Entry 7EQD (electron microscopy, 2.76 A resolution); this record covers chains L and H of the 35 polymer chains in the assembly.

Chain L:
Molecule: Reaction center protein L chain
Source organism: Rhodospirillum rubrum
UniProt: P10717 (RCEL_RHORU); numbering as in UniProt (aligned over 2-276)
Chain sequence (275 residues; row label = number of the first residue in the row):
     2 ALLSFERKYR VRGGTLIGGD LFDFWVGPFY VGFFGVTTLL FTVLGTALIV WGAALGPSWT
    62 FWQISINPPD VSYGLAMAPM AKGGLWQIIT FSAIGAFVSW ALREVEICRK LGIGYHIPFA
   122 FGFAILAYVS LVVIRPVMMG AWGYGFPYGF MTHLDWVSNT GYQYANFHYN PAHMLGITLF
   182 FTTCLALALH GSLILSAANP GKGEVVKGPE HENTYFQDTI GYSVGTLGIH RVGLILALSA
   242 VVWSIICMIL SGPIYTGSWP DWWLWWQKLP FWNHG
Metal / ion sites: Fe ion: His191, His231 (shared with 3 residues of chain M)
Ligand contacts:
  - Trans-Geranyl BACTERIOCHLOROPHYLL A (07D), molecule 1: Ile50, Phe62, Tyr129, Leu132, Phe147, Gly150, Phe151, Met152, His154, Leu155, Trp157, Val158
  - Trans-Geranyl BACTERIOCHLOROPHYLL A (07D), molecule 2: Phe98, Phe122, Ala125, Ile126, Ala128, Tyr129, Leu132, Trp157, Val158, Ser159, Thr161, Gly162, Tyr163, Phe168, His169, His174, Gly177, Ile178, Phe181, Phe182, Val242, Ser245, Ile246, Cys248, Met249
  - Trans-Geranyl BACTERIOCHLOROPHYLL A (07D), molecule 3: Val158, Tyr163, His169, Phe182
  - Trans-Geranyl BACTERIOCHLOROPHYLL A (07D), molecule 4: His169, Met175, Ile178, Thr179, Phe182, Thr183, Leu186
  - Trans-Geranyl BACTERIOPHEOPHYTIN A (08I), molecule 1: Thr39, Phe42, Thr43, Gly46, Thr47, Ile50, Ile90, Ser93, Ala94, Ala97, Phe98, Trp101, Glu105, Ile118, Ala121, Phe122, Phe124, Ala125, Tyr129, Phe147, Tyr149, Gly150, Phe151, His154, Phe181, Ala238, Leu239, Val242
  - Trans-Geranyl BACTERIOPHEOPHYTIN A (08I), molecule 2: Phe182, Cys185, Leu186, Ala189, Leu190, Ile221
  - RQ0 (2-azanyl-5-[(2E,6E,8E,10E,12E,14E,18E,22E,26E,30E,34E)-3,7,11,15,19,23,27,31,35,39-decamethyltetraconta-2,6,8,10,12,14,18,22,26,30,34,38-dodecaenyl]-3-methoxy-6-methyl-cyclohexa-2,5-diene-1,4-dione): Val27, Phe30, Val32, Leu40, Val44, Thr47, Ala48, Val51, Trp101, Arg104
  - ubiquinone-10 (U10), molecule 1: Pro172, Met175, Leu176, Thr179, Trp264
  - ubiquinone-10 (U10), molecule 2: Thr183, Ala187, Leu190, His191, Leu194, Ile195, Glu213, Asn214, Phe217, Ile221, Tyr223, Ser224, Val225, Gly226, Thr227, Ile230, Leu237
Curated features (UniProtKB/Swiss-Prot):
  - binding site ((7R,8Z)-bacteriochlorophyll b): His154, His174
  - binding site (Fe cation): His191, His231
  - binding site (a ubiquinone): Phe217
Reported in the primary citation:
  - binding site for Trans-Geranyl BACTERIOCHLOROPHYLL A: His169, His174
  - Trans-Geranyl BACTERIOCHLOROPHYLL A coordination: His174

Chain H:
Molecule: Photoreaction center protein H
Source organism: Rhodospirillum rubrum
UniProt: Q7M149 (Q7M149_RHORU); residue numbers follow UniProt; this construct covers 2-257
Chain sequence (256 residues; each row starts with the number of its first residue):
     2 NKGDITGYMD VAQVVLYAFW IFFAGLIIYL RREDRREGYP LEDAISGKIN SLQGLGSVFS
    62 IARPKIFKLK TGATYAAPNF KRDAVAIKAT RTAPTAGAPF EPTGNPMTDA VGPAAYALRD
   122 ELPDLTLGGQ PAIVPLRVAP TFSVAAEDTD PRGLPVVDRK GAVAGKVTDL WIDRASIAIR
   182 YLEVELAATP GRKVLLPFAA TRINAKTKSK TVTVQSILAR HFANVPTIAK TDSITRREED
   242 KVMAYYSSGY LYSDRV

How chain L and chain H interact:
Residue-residue contacts - 69 pairs, chain L then chain H:
  Ala2(L) with Leu42(H); Glu43(H), hydrogen bond (backbone-backbone); Asn51(H), hydrogen bond (backbone-backbone)
  Leu3(L) with Leu42(H); Glu43(H), hydrogen bond (backbone-backbone); Ala45(H), hydrophobic
  Leu4(L) with Gly39(H); Tyr40(H), hydrophobic; Leu42(H), hydrophobic; Glu43(H)
  Ser5(L) with Gly39(H), hydrogen bond (backbone-backbone); Tyr40(H); Glu43(H); Arg83(H); Asp84(H), hydrogen bond (backbone-backbone)
  Phe6(L) with Gly39(H); Asp84(H)
  Arg8(L) with Glu43(H), salt bridge; Asp44(H), hydrogen bond (side chain-backbone); Ala45(H); Gly48(H); Val86(H); Ile88(H); Phe101(H)
  Lys9(L) with Asp84(H), salt bridge; Gly113(H), hydrogen bond (backbone-backbone); Ala116(H); Tyr117(H), hydrogen bond (side chain-backbone); Ala118(H)
  Tyr10(L) with Gly113(H); Ala116(H), hydrophobic
  Arg11(L) with Ala97(H); Pro100(H); Phe101(H), hydrogen bond (backbone-backbone)
  Val12(L) with Pro100(H); Phe101(H); Val112(H), hydrophobic; Gly113(H); Pro114(H)
  Arg13(L) with Pro100(H); Phe101(H), hydrogen bond (backbone-backbone); Glu102(H), salt bridge
  Gly14(L) with Leu252(H)
  Gly15(L) with Leu252(H)
  Asp24(L) with Pro100(H)
  Phe25(L) with Gly98(H)
  Trp26(L) with Gly98(H), hydrogen bond (backbone-backbone); Pro100(H), hydrophobic
  Arg110(L) with Leu252(H)
  Lys111(L) with Pro114(H)
  Leu112(L) with Pro114(H)
  Gly113(L) with Ser248(H), hydrogen bond (backbone-side chain)
  Ala199(L) with Phe68(H)
  Asn200(L) with Lys66(H)
  Gly204(L) with Lys69(H)
  Val206(L) with Lys69(H); Leu70(H); Lys71(H)
  Val207(L) with Phe68(H), hydrophobic; Lys69(H), hydrogen bond (backbone-backbone); Lys71(H)
  Gly209(L) with Lys71(H)
  Pro210(L) with Ala176(H), hydrophobic
  Glu211(L) with Lys71(H), salt bridge; Thr127(H); Leu128(H), hydrogen bond (side chain-backbone); Ala176(H)
  His212(L) with Lys71(H); Leu128(H)
Also at the interface, not in a pair above, chain L (31 interface residues in all): Lys208, Asn214
Also at the interface, not in a pair above, chain H (42 interface residues in all): Glu38, Pro41, Ile46, Ser52, Lys82, Ala85, Thr93, Ala99, Ala111

Overview:
31 residues of chain L face 42 of chain H across their interface; the contacts include 14 hydrogen bonds and 4
salt bridges. Among the polar pairs are Arg8(L)-Glu43(H), Lys9(L)-Asp84(H) and Arg13(L)-Glu102(H). The paper
reports a binding site for Trans-Geranyl BACTERIOCHLOROPHYLL A at His169(L) and His174(L); Trans-Geranyl
BACTERIOCHLOROPHYLL A coordination by His174(L).
Chain L is Reaction center protein L chain and chain H is Photoreaction center protein H, both from
Rhodospirillum rubrum; the structure, Structure of photosynthetic LH1-rc super-complex of rhodospirillum
rubrum, was determined by electron microscopy.
